3M21 - chains A and B of the 6 polymer chains in the assembly; structure by X-ray diffraction, 1.90 A resolution.

Chain A (and B):
Name: Probable tautomerase HP_0924
Source organism: Helicobacter pylori
Notes: EC 5.3.2.-; chain B of this document is another copy of the same molecule, construct and numbering; everything in this record applies to it too
UniProtKB: O25581 (Y924_HELPY); residues 1-67 here correspond to UniProt positions 2-68 (UniProt number = residue number + 1)
Amino-acid sequence (67 residues; each row starts with the number of its first residue):
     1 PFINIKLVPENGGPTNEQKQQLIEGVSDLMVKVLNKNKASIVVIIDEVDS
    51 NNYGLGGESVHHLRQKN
Unresolved in the structure: 66-67 (chain B: 67)
Swiss-Prot annotation at these positions:
  - active site: P1 (Proton acceptor)
From the paper describing this entry:
  - catalytic residues: P1 (by similarity / conservation)
  - catalytic residues: K36 (proposed by the authors, not directly observed)

How chain A and chain B interact:
Pairs across the interface - 46 pairs, chain A then chain B:
  P1(A) - K6(B)
  P1(A) - L7(B)  hydrophobic
  P1(A) - Y53(B)
  F2(A) - N4(B)
  F2(A) - I5(B)
  F2(A) - K6(B)  hydrogen bond (backbone-backbone)
  F2(A) - Y53(B)  hydrogen bond (backbone-side chain)
  I3(A) - I3(B)  hydrophobic
  I3(A) - N4(B)
  N4(A) - F2(B)
  N4(A) - I3(B)
  N4(A) - N4(B)  hydrogen bond (backbone-backbone)
  I5(A) - F2(B)
  I5(A) - M30(B)  hydrophobic
  K6(A) - P1(B)
  K6(A) - F2(B)  hydrogen bond (backbone-backbone)
  L7(A) - L34(B)  hydrophobic
  V8(A) - K36(B)
  E10(A) - K36(B)  salt bridge
  P14(A) - L34(B)  hydrophobic
  Q18(A) - V33(B)  hydrogen bond (side chain-backbone)
  Q18(A) - L34(B)
  Q21(A) - V33(B)
  L22(A) - L29(B)
  L22(A) - M30(B)  hydrophobic
  L22(A) - V33(B)  hydrophobic
  L22(A) - L34(B)  hydrophobic
  G25(A) - L29(B)
  V26(A) - L29(B)
  L29(A) - G25(B)
  L29(A) - V26(B)  hydrophobic
  M30(A) - I5(B)  hydrophobic
  M30(A) - L22(B)  hydrophobic
  V33(A) - Q18(B)
  V33(A) - Q21(B)
  V33(A) - L22(B)  hydrophobic
  L34(A) - L7(B)  hydrophobic
  L34(A) - P14(B)  hydrophobic
  L34(A) - Q18(B)
  K36(A) - V8(B)
  K36(A) - E10(B)  salt bridge
  S40(A) - L55(B)
  Y53(A) - P1(B)  hydrogen bond (side chain-backbone)
  Y53(A) - F2(B)
  L55(A) - S40(B)
  R64(A) - K36(B)

Summary:
Chain A and chain B form an interface of 24 and 23 residues respectively; the contacts include 6 hydrogen
bonds and 2 salt bridges. Polar contacts include E10(A)-K36(B), F2(A)-Y53(B) and Q18(A)-V33(B). From UniProt:
active-site residue P1(A) on chain A. From the paper: catalytic residues P1(A) and K36(A).
Chain A and chain B are both Probable tautomerase HP_0924 (Helicobacter pylori); the structure, Crystal
structure of DmpI from Helicobacter pylori, was determined by X-ray diffraction together with 3M20 and 2ORM
from the same study.
